4AQR - chains B and D of the 3 polymer chains in the assembly; structure by X-ray diffraction, 1.95 A resolution.

[Chain B]
Name: Calmodulin-7
Source organism: Arabidopsis thaliana
UniProt: P59220 (CALM7_ARATH); residues 1-149 here = UniProt positions 1-149
Sequence (149 residues; each row starts with the number of its first residue):
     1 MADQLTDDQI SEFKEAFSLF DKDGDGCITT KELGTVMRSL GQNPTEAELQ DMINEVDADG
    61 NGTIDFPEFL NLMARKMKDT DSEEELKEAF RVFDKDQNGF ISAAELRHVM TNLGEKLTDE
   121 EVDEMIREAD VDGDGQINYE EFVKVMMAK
Disordered / not traced: 1-2, 76-80, 149
Ion coordination: Ca2+ site 1: D21, D23, D25, C27, E32; Ca2+ site 2: D57, D59, N61, T63, E68; Ca2+ site 3: D94, D96, N98, F100, E105; Ca2+ site 4: D130, D132, D134, Q136, E141
Curated features (UniProtKB/Swiss-Prot):
  - binding site (Ca(2+)): D21, D23, D25, C27, E32, D57, D59, N61, T63, E68, D94, D96, N98, E105, D130, D132, D134, Q136, E141
From the paper describing this entry:
  - conformationally variable residues (order/disorder transition): K76 to T80

[Chain D]
Name: Calcium-transporting atpase 8, plasma membrane-type
Source organism: Arabidopsis thaliana
Notes: EC 3.6.3.8; fragment: pmca r-domain, residues 40-95
UniProt: Q9LF79 (ACA8_ARATH); numbering as in UniProt (aligned over 40-95)
Sequence (57 residues; each row starts with the number of its first residue):
    39 SSIERLQQWR KAALVLNASR RFRYTLDLKK EQETREMRQK IRSHAHALLA ANRFMDM
Differences from the reference sequence: expression tag (39)
Curated features (UniProtKB/Swiss-Prot):
  - region: R43 to L54 (Interaction with calmodulin)
From the paper describing this entry:
  - mutagenesis - W47A, W47A/F92A, F60A: increased growth
  - mutagenesis - F92A: unchanged growth

[How chain B and chain D interact]
Residue-residue contacts - 45 pairs, chain B then chain D:
  E12(B) - L87(D)
  E12(B) - R91(D)  salt bridge
  E15(B) - L87(D)
  E15(B) - N90(D)  hydrogen bond
  E15(B) - R91(D)  salt bridge
  A16(B) - L87(D)
  L19(B) - L86(D)
  L19(B) - N90(D)
  F20(B) - A83(D)  hydrophobic
  F20(B) - L86(D)  hydrophobic
  V36(B) - L86(D)  hydrophobic
  M37(B) - H82(D)
  L40(B) - H82(D)
  L40(B) - A85(D)  hydrophobic
  Q42(B) - K78(D)
  Q42(B) - H82(D)
  D51(B) - M75(D)
  E55(B) - T72(D)  hydrogen bond
  E55(B) - M75(D)
  V56(B) - I79(D)  hydrophobic
  N71(B) - R76(D)  hydrogen bond (backbone-side chain)
  L72(B) - R76(D)
  L72(B) - I79(D)  hydrophobic
  L72(B) - R80(D)  hydrogen bond (backbone-side chain)
  M73(B) - R80(D)
  M73(B) - A83(D)  hydrophobic
  M73(B) - H84(D)
  R75(B) - R76(D)
  R75(B) - R80(D)
  E85(B) - H84(D)  salt bridge
  F93(B) - A88(D)  hydrophobic
  F93(B) - A89(D)
  L106(B) - F92(D)  hydrophobic
  M110(B) - A89(D)
  M110(B) - M93(D)  hydrophobic
  L113(B) - L86(D)  hydrophobic
  L113(B) - A89(D)  hydrophobic
  E115(B) - M93(D)
  M125(B) - F92(D)  hydrophobic
  M125(B) - M95(D)
  E128(B) - M95(D)
  I137(B) - F92(D)  hydrophobic
  V145(B) - R91(D)
  M146(B) - A88(D)
  M146(B) - R91(D)
Also at the interface, not in a pair above, chain B (33 interface residues in all): M52, F69, A89, V92, A129, F142
Also at the interface, not in a pair above, chain D (20 interface residues in all): D94
The authors on this interface:
  - interface residues, chain D: I79(D), F92(D)

[Overview]
33 residues of chain B face 20 of chain D across their interface, with 4 hydrogen bonds and 3 salt bridges.
Polar pairs include E12(B)-R91(D), E15(B)-R91(D) and E85(B)-H84(D). From UniProt: 19 Ca2+-binding residues on
chain B. From the paper: W47A, W47A/F92A and F60A of chain D increase growth; interface residues I79(D) and
F92(D).
Chain B is Calmodulin-7 and chain D is Calcium-transporting atpase 8, plasma membrane-type, both from
Arabidopsis thaliana; the structure, Crystal structure of calmodulin in complex with the regulatory domain of
a plasma-membrane Ca2+-ATPase, was determined by X-ray diffraction.
